6J30 - chains 2 and e of the 47 polymer chains in the assembly; structure by electron microscopy, 4.50 A resolution (low resolution: residue-level contacts below are approximate; hydrogen-bond / salt-bridge calls are withheld).

[Chain 2]
Protein: Proteasome subunit beta type-2
Source organism: Saccharomyces cerevisiae S288c
Notes: EC 3.4.25.1
UniProt: P25043 (PSB2_YEAST); residues 1-261 here = UniProt positions 1-261
Amino-acid sequence (261 residues; numbered 1 to 261; the number before each row is that of its first residue):
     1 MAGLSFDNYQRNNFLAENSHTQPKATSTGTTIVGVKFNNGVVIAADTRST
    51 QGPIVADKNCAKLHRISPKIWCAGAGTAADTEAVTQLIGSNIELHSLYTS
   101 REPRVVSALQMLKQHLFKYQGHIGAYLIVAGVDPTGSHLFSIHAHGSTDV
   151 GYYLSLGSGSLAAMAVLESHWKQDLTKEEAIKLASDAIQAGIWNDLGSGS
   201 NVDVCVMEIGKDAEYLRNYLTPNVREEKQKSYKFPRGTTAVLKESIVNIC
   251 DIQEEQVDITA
Unresolved in the structure: 1-29, 256-261

[Chain e]
Protein: Proteasome subunit beta type-6
Source organism: Saccharomyces cerevisiae S288c
Notes: EC 3.4.25.1
UniProt: P23724 (PSB6_YEAST); numbering as in UniProt (aligned over 1-241)
Amino-acid sequence (241 residues; each row starts with the number of its first residue):
     1 MATIASEYSSEASNTPIEHQFNPYGDNGGTILGIAGEDFAVLAGDTRNIT
    51 DYSINSRYEPKVFDCGDNIVMSANGFAADGDALVKRFKNSVKWYHFDHND
   101 KKLSINSAARNIQHLLYGKRFFPYYVHTIIAGLDEDGKGAVYSFDPVGSY
   151 EREQCRAGGAAASLIMPFLDNQVNFKNQYEPGTNGKVKKPLKYLSVEEVI
   201 KLVRDSFTSATERHIQVGDGLEILIVTKDGVRKEFYELKRD
Unresolved in the structure: 1-19

[Interface between chain 2 and chain e]
Residue-residue contacts (53):
  Arg-48(2) / Glu-212(e)
  Arg-48(2) / Asp-241(e)
  Pro-53(2) / His-214(e)
  Pro-53(2) / Ile-215(e)
  Ile-54(2) / Arg-213(e)
  Ile-54(2) / His-214(e)
  Val-55(2) / Glu-212(e)
  Val-55(2) / Arg-213(e)
  Val-55(2) / His-214(e)
  Val-55(2) / Ile-215(e)
  Ala-56(2) / Arg-213(e)
  Asp-57(2) / Arg-213(e)
  Lys-58(2) / Glu-212(e)
  Lys-58(2) / Arg-213(e)
  Ile-192(2) / Asp-241(e)
  Trp-193(2) / Ile-54(e)
  Trp-193(2) / Arg-240(e)
  Asn-194(2) / Tyr-52(e)
  Asn-194(2) / Ile-54(e)
  Asp-195(2) / Tyr-52(e)
  Leu-196(2) / Ile-49(e)
  Leu-196(2) / Asp-51(e)
  Leu-196(2) / Tyr-52(e)
  Leu-196(2) / Ile-54(e)
  Leu-196(2) / Ile-215(e)
  Ser-198(2) / Asp-241(e)
  Asn-223(2) / Lys-239(e)
  Val-224(2) / Lys-239(e)
  Arg-225(2) / Lys-239(e)
  Lys-228(2) / Asp-205(e)
  Lys-228(2) / Thr-208(e)
  Lys-228(2) / Ser-209(e)
  Gln-229(2) / Lys-201(e)
  Gln-229(2) / Arg-204(e)
  Gln-229(2) / Asp-205(e)
  Lys-230(2) / Glu-198(e)
  Lys-230(2) / Lys-201(e)
  Lys-230(2) / Asp-205(e)
  Tyr-232(2) / Phe-168(e)
  Tyr-232(2) / Gln-172(e)
  Tyr-232(2) / Leu-202(e)
  Tyr-232(2) / Asp-205(e)
  Phe-234(2) / Asn-171(e)
  Phe-234(2) / Gln-178(e)
  Gly-237(2) / Glu-180(e)
  Gly-237(2) / Pro-181(e)
  Thr-238(2) / Gln-178(e)
  Thr-238(2) / Tyr-179(e)
  Thr-238(2) / Pro-181(e)
  Ala-240(2) / Tyr-179(e)
  Ala-240(2) / Asn-184(e)
  Ala-240(2) / Gly-185(e)
  Val-241(2) / Asn-184(e)
Other interface residues (no listed pair), chain 2 (32 interface residues in all): Thr-50, Gly-199, Ser-200, Glu-226, Pro-235, Arg-236, Thr-239
Other interface residues (no listed pair), chain e (31 interface residues in all): Arg-47, Ser-53, Leu-164, Thr-183

[Summary]
Chain 2 and chain e form an interface of 32 and 31 residues respectively.
Here chain 2 is Proteasome subunit beta type-2 and chain e is Proteasome subunit beta type-6, both from
Saccharomyces cerevisiae S288c. Entry 6J30 (yeast proteasome in Ub-engaged state (C2)) was determined by
electron microscopy together with 6J2N, 6J2C, 6J2Q and 6J2X from the same study.
